5CZ5 - chains J and X of the 28 polymer chains in the assembly; structure by X-ray diffraction, 2.80 A resolution.

Chain J (and X):
Name: Proteasome subunit beta type-4
Source organism: Saccharomyces cerevisiae (strain ATCC 204508 / S288c)
Notes: EC 3.4.25.1; chain X of this document is another copy of the same molecule, construct and numbering; everything in this record applies to it too
Reference sequence: P22141 (PSB4_YEAST); residue numbers follow UniProt; this construct covers 1-198
Sequence (198 residues; row label = number of the first residue in the row):
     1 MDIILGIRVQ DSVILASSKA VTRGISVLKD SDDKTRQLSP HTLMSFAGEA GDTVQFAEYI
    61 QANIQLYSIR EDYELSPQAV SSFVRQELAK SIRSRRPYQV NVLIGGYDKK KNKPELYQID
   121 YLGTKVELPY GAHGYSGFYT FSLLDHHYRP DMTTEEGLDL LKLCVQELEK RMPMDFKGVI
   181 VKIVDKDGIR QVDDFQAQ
Disordered / not traced: 196-198
UniProt features mapped onto this chain:
  - modified residue: M1 (N-acetylmethionine), S76 (Phosphoserine)

Interface between chain J and chain X:
Contacting residue pairs - 41 pairs, chain J then chain X:
  T22(J) - P173(X)
  G24(J) - P173(X)
  I25(J) - Y135(X)  hydrophobic
  I25(J) - F138(X)  hydrophobic
  I25(J) - Y139(X)  hydrogen bond (backbone-side chain)
  I25(J) - R171(X)
  I25(J) - P173(X)
  S26(J) - Y139(X)  hydrogen bond
  S26(J) - R171(X)
  V27(J) - K170(X)
  V27(J) - R171(X)  hydrogen bond (backbone-side chain)
  V27(J) - M172(X)
  L28(J) - R171(X)
  D30(J) - K170(X)  salt bridge
  Y135(J) - I25(X)  hydrophobic
  F138(J) - I25(X)  hydrophobic
  Y139(J) - I25(X)  hydrogen bond (side chain-backbone)
  Y139(J) - S26(X)  hydrogen bond
  E169(J) - D175(X)
  E169(J) - K177(X)  hydrogen bond (backbone-side chain)
  K170(J) - V27(X)
  K170(J) - K177(X)  hydrogen bond (backbone-side chain)
  R171(J) - I25(X)
  R171(J) - S26(X)
  R171(J) - V27(X)  hydrogen bond (side chain-backbone)
  R171(J) - L28(X)
  M172(J) - V27(X)
  P173(J) - T22(X)
  P173(J) - G24(X)
  P173(J) - I25(X)
  P173(J) - M174(X)
  P173(J) - D175(X)  hydrogen bond (backbone-backbone)
  M174(J) - P173(X)
  M174(J) - M174(X)  hydrophobic
  M174(J) - D175(X)
  D175(J) - E169(X)
  D175(J) - P173(X)  hydrogen bond (backbone-backbone)
  D175(J) - M174(X)
  D175(J) - D175(X)
  K177(J) - E169(X)  hydrogen bond (side chain-backbone)
  K177(J) - K170(X)  hydrogen bond (side chain-backbone)
Other interface residues (no listed pair), chain X (18 interface residues in all): D30

Summary:
Chain J and chain X each contribute 18 residues to their interface, with 12 hydrogen bonds and 1 salt bridge.
Polar contacts include D30(J)-K170(X), I25(J)-Y139(X) and S26(J)-Y139(X).
Both chains are Proteasome subunit beta type-4 (Saccharomyces cerevisiae (strain ATCC 204508 / S288c)). Entry
5CZ5 (Yeast 20S proteasome beta1-T1A mutant in complex with Carfilzomib) was determined by X-ray diffraction
(same publication as 5CZ4, 5CZ6, 5CZ7, 5CZ8, 5CZ9, 5CZA and 16 further entries).
